5Z3V - chains A and I of the 11 polymer chains in the assembly; structure by electron microscopy, 4.22 A resolution (low resolution: residue-level contacts below are approximate; hydrogen-bond / salt-bridge calls are withheld).

# Chain A
Name: Histone H3.2
From: Xenopus laevis
UniProtKB: P84233 (H32_XENLA); residues 1-135 here correspond to UniProt positions 2-136 (UniProt number = residue number + 1)
Chain sequence (135 residues; row label = number of the first residue in the row):
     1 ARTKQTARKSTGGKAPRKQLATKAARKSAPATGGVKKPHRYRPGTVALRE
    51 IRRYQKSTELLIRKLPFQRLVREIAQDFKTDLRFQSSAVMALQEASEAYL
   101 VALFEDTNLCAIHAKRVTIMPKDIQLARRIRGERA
Unresolved in the structure: 1-36, 135
Differences from the reference sequence: conflict Ala-102 (Gly103 in P84233)
Curated features (UniProtKB/Swiss-Prot):
  - modified residue: Arg-2 (Asymmetric dimethylarginine), Thr-3 (Phosphothreonine), Lys-4 (Allysine), Gln-5 (5-glutamyl dopamine), Thr-6 (Phosphothreonine), Arg-8 (Citrulline), Lys-9 (N6,N6,N6-trimethyllysine), Ser-10 (ADP-ribosylserine), Thr-11 (Phosphothreonine), Lys-14 (N6-(2-hydroxyisobutyryl)lysine), Arg-17 (Asymmetric dimethylarginine), Lys-18 (N6-(2-hydroxyisobutyryl)lysine), Lys-23 (N6-(2-hydroxyisobutyryl)lysine), Arg-26 (Citrulline), Lys-27 (N6,N6,N6-trimethyllysine), Ser-28 (ADP-ribosylserine), Lys-36 (N6,N6,N6-trimethyllysine), Lys-37 (N6-methyllysine), Tyr-41 (Phosphotyrosine), Lys-56 (N6,N6,N6-trimethyllysine) and 8 more in UniProt
  - lipidation: Cys-110 (S-palmitoyl cysteine)

# Chain I
Molecule: 167-nt DNA strand
Sequence (167 nucleotides; each row starts with the number of its first residue):
     1 ATCGAGAATCCCGGTGCCGAGGCCGCTCAATTGGTCGTAGACAGCTCTAG
    51 CACCGCTTAAACGCACGTACGCGCTGTCCCCCGCGTTTTAACCGCCAAGG
   101 GGATTACTCCCTAGTCTCCAGGCACGTGTCAGATATATACATCCTGAAGC
   151 TTGTCGAGAAGTACGAT
Unresolved in the structure: 1, 148-167

# Chain A / chain I interface
Contacting residue pairs (23; chain A residue first):
  Arg-40(A) / DG83(I)
  Arg-40(A) / DC84(I)
  Tyr-41(A) / DA7(I)
  Tyr-41(A) / DA8(I)
  Tyr-41(A) / DG83(I)
  Tyr-41(A) / DC84(I)
  Pro-43(A) / DG83(I)
  Gly-44(A) / DC82(I)
  Gly-44(A) / DG83(I)
  Thr-45(A) / DG83(I)
  Val-46(A) / DG83(I)
  Val-46(A) / DC84(I)
  Ala-47(A) / DG83(I)
  Arg-49(A) / DA8(I)
  Arg-49(A) / DT9(I)
  Arg-63(A) / DA91(I)
  Arg-63(A) / DC92(I)
  Lys-64(A) / DC92(I)
  Leu-65(A) / DA91(I)
  Leu-65(A) / DC92(I)
  Pro-66(A) / DA91(I)
  Arg-69(A) / DA91(I)
  Arg-83(A) / DG101(I)
Interface residues without a listed pair, chain A (16 interface residues in all): His-39, Arg-42
Interface residues without a listed pair, chain I (10 interface residues in all): DG100

# Overview
16 residues of chain A face 10 of chain I across their interface.
Chain A is Histone H3.2 (Xenopus laevis) and chain I is a 167-nt DNA strand; the structure, Structure of
Snf2-nucleosome complex at shl-2 in ADP BeFx state, was determined by electron microscopy, deposited together
with 5Z3U, 5Z3L, 5Z3O, 6IY2 and 6IY3.
